4FXW - chains A and B; structure by X-ray diffraction, 2.29 A resolution.

# Chain A
Molecule: Splicing factor U2AF 65 kDa subunit
Organism: Homo sapiens
UniProtKB: P26368 (U2AF2_HUMAN); numbering as in UniProt (aligned over 375-475)
Chain sequence (106 residues; row label = number of the first residue in the row):
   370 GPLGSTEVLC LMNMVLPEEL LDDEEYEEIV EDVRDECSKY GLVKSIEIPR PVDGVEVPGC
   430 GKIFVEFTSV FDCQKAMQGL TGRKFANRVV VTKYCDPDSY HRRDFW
Unresolved in the structure: 370
Modified positions: Mse381 (selenomethionine; parent Met); Mse383 (selenomethionine; parent Met); Mse446 (selenomethionine; parent Met)
Construct notes: expression tag (370-374)
Curated features (UniProtKB/Swiss-Prot):
  - mutagenesis: Glu387 to Glu388 (Reduces interaction with SF1), Asp391 to Glu394 (Reduces interaction with SF1), Glu396 to Glu397 (No effect; Reduces interaction with SF1), Phe454 (F454A: Reduces interaction with SF1)
Reported in the primary citation:
  - contacts within the chain: Phe433-Phe474, Phe433-Trp475, Cys379-Trp475, Lys431-Trp475

# Chain B
Molecule: Splicing factor 1
Organism: Homo sapiens
UniProtKB: Q15637 (SF01_HUMAN); residues 14-132 here = UniProt positions 14-132
Chain sequence (124 residues; numbered 9 to 132; the number before each row is that of its first residue):
     9 GPLGSSKKRK RSRWNQDTME QKTVIPGMPT VIPPGLTREQ ERAYIVQLQI EDLTRKLRTG
    69 DLGIPPNPED RSPSPEPIYN SEGKRLNTRE FRTRKKLEEE RHNLITEMVA LNPDFKPPAD
   129 YKPP
Unresolved in the structure: 9-19, 26-33, 129-132
Modified positions: Mse27 (selenomethionine); Mse36, Mse116 (selenomethionine; parent Met); Ser80, Ser82 (phosphoserine; SEP)
Construct notes: expression tag (9-13)
Curated features (UniProtKB/Swiss-Prot):
  - motif: Lys15 to Arg19 (Nuclear localization signal)
  - modified residue: Ser14 (Phosphoserine), Ser20 (Phosphoserine), Ser80 (Phosphoserine), Ser82 (Phosphoserine), Tyr87 (Phosphotyrosine), Ser89 (Phosphoserine)
  - mutagenesis: Lys15 to Arg17 (Abolishes interaction with U2AF2), Lys16 to Lys18 (Abolishes interaction with U2AF2), Ser20 (S20A: Strongly decreases interaction with U2AF2 and spliceosome assembly; S20T: Decreases interaction with U2AF2), Arg21 (R21A: Decreases interaction with U2AF2 and spliceosome assembly; R21K: No effect), Trp22 (W22A: Abolishes interaction with U2AF2; W22F: No effect)
Reported in the primary citation:
  - mutagenesis - W22A, I40R/I53R, S80A/S82A, R93E/R97E/R100E: decreased growth
  - mutagenesis - S80E/S82E: increased growth
  - mutagenesis - S80A/S82A: unchanged binding to Splicing factor U2AF 65 kDa subunit (chain A)
  - mutagenesis - S80E/S82E: increased binding to Splicing factor U2AF 65 kDa subunit (chain A)
  - post-translational modification sites: Ser80, Ser82
  - contacts within the chain: Arg79-Ser80, Arg79-Arg97 (hydrophobic contact), Ser82-Arg93, Ser80-Arg97, Ser80-Arg100
  - conformationally variable residues (order/disorder transition): Pro74 to Pro81, Arg97

# Interface between chain A and chain B
Contacting residue pairs (42):
  Mse381(A) with Ile40(B), hydrophobic; Glu49(B)
  Asn382(A) with Ile53(B); Gln57(B)
  Mse383(A) with Trp22(B), hydrophobic
  Leu385(A) with Glu108(B)
  Glu397(A) with Arg21(B), salt bridge
  Asp401(A) with Ser20(B), hydrogen bond; Arg21(B), salt bridge; Trp22(B), hydrogen bond (backbone-side chain)
  Glu405(A) with Trp22(B)
  Lys431(A) with Glu49(B), salt bridge
  Mse446(A) with Val39(B)
  Leu449(A) with Trp22(B), hydrophobic
  Thr450(A) with Thr38(B)
  Gly451(A) with Thr38(B)
  Arg452(A) with Asn23(B), hydrogen bond (side chain-backbone); Gln24(B)
  Lys453(A) with Trp22(B); Asn23(B), hydrogen bond (backbone-side chain); Arg63(B)
  Phe454(A) with Arg21(B); Trp22(B)
  Ala455(A) with Arg21(B)
  Asn456(A) with Lys64(B), hydrogen bond; Leu70(B); Gly71(B)
  Arg457(A) with Gln57(B); Glu108(B), salt bridge
  Val458(A) with Leu56(B), hydrophobic; Gln57(B)
  Val459(A) with Thr38(B)
  Val460(A) with Thr38(B); Ile40(B), hydrophobic; Ile53(B), hydrophobic; Leu56(B), hydrophobic
  Thr461(A) with Thr38(B), hydrogen bond (backbone-backbone); Val39(B); Ile40(B), hydrogen bond (backbone-backbone)
  Lys462(A) with Glu49(B), salt bridge
  Trp475(A) with Arg46(B); Glu49(B)
Also at the interface, not in a pair above, chain A (28 interface residues in all): Glu394, Ile398, Val402, Asp473
Also at the interface, not in a pair above, chain B (22 interface residues in all): Leu44, Thr45, Asp60, Asp69
Interface features reported in the paper:
  - pairs named by the authors: Mse381(A)-Ile40(B), Asp401(A)-Ser20(B), Mse446(A)-Val39(B), Lys453(A)-Asp60(B), Arg457(A)-Glu108(B), Val458(A)-Leu56(B), Val460(A)-Ile40(B), Trp475(A)-Arg46(B) (cation-pi contact), Leu56(B)-Val460(A)
  - hot spots on chain B (mutagenesis) - W22A: abolished binding to Splicing factor U2AF 65 kDa subunit (chain A)
  - hot spots on chain B (mutagenesis) - I40R/I53R: decreased binding to Splicing factor U2AF 65 kDa subunit (chain A)

# Overview
Chain A and chain B form an interface of 28 and 22 residues respectively; the contacts include 7 hydrogen
bonds and 5 salt bridges. Among the polar pairs are Glu397(A)-Arg21(B), Asp401(A)-Arg21(B) and
Lys431(A)-Glu49(B). The authors report contacts between Mse381(A) and Ile40(B), Asp401(A) and Ser20(B) and
Mse446(A) and Val39(B) among others; a cation-pi contact between Trp475(A) and Arg46(B). The paper reports
that W22A, I40R/I53R and S80A/S82A of chain B, among others, reduce growth; modification sites Ser80(B) and
Ser82(B); 5 substitutions were tested in all.
Chain A is Splicing factor U2AF 65 kDa subunit and chain B is Splicing factor 1, both from Homo sapiens; the
structure, Structure of phosphorylated SF1 complex with U2AF65-UHM domain, was determined by X-ray diffraction
(same publication as 4FXX).
